Entry 8I7O (electron microscopy, 4.50 A resolution (low resolution: residue-level contacts below are approximate; hydrogen-bond / salt-bridge calls are withheld)); this record covers chains A2 and A3 of the 189 polymer chains in the assembly.

# Chain A2 (and A3)
Protein: Tektin-1
From: Mus musculus
Notes: chain A3 of this document is another copy of the same molecule, construct and numbering; everything in this record applies to it too
UniProt: Q9DAJ2 (TEKT1_MOUSE); residue numbers follow UniProt; this construct covers 1-418
Sequence (418 residues; numbered 1 to 418; the number before each row is that of its first residue):
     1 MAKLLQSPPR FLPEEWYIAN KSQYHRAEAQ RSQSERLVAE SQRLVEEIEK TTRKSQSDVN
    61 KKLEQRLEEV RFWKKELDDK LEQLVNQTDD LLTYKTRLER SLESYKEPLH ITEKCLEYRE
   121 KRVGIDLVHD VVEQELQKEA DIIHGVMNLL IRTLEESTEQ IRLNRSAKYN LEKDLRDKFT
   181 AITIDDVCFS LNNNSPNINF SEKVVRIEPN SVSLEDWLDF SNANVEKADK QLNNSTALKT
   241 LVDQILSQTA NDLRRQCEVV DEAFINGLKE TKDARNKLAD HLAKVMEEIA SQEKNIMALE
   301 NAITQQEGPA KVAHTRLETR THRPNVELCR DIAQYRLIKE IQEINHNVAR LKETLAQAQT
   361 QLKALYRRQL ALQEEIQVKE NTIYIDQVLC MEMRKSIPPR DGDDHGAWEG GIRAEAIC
Not modelled in the structure: 1-50, 404-418 (chain A3: 1-7, 108-142, 254-418)

# Interface between chain A2 and chain A3
Residue-residue contacts - 84 pairs, chain A2 then chain A3:
  Ile125(A2) with Phe11(A3)
  Asp126(A2) with Trp16(A3)
  Val128(A2) with Phe11(A3); Leu12(A3); Pro13(A3)
  Glu270(A2) with Trp16(A3)
  Lys277(A2) with Tyr24(A3)
  Leu278(A2) with Tyr24(A3)
  His281(A2) with Glu28(A3)
  Lys284(A2) with Arg31(A3)
  Val285(A2) with Arg31(A3)
  Glu288(A2) with Arg31(A3); Ser34(A3); Glu35(A3)
  Gln292(A2) with Ser34(A3); Val38(A3)
  Asn295(A2) with Val38(A3); Ser41(A3); Gln42(A3)
  Leu299(A2) with Val45(A3)
  Pro309(A2) with Thr52(A3)
  Lys311(A2) with Ile198(A3); Asn199(A3); Phe200(A3)
  Val312(A2) with Leu191(A3); Asn192(A3); Asn193(A3)
  His314(A2) with Asn199(A3); Phe200(A3); Ser201(A3)
  Thr315(A2) with Leu191(A3); Ile198(A3); Asn199(A3)
  Arg316(A2) with Asn60(A3); Leu63(A3); Cys188(A3); Phe189(A3); Leu191(A3)
  Leu317(A2) with Val204(A3)
  Glu318(A2) with Ser201(A3)
  Thr319(A2) with Cys188(A3)
  Arg320(A2) with Cys188(A3)
  Thr321(A2) with Val204(A3)
  Pro324(A2) with Asp177(A3); Thr180(A3)
  Asn325(A2) with Asp177(A3)
  Val326(A2) with Val212(A3)
  Glu327(A2) with Asp177(A3); Lys178(A3); Ala181(A3); Trp217(A3)
  Leu328(A2) with Asn210(A3); Ser211(A3); Val212(A3)
  Cys329(A2) with Val212(A3)
  Arg330(A2) with Ser211(A3); Val212(A3); Ser213(A3)
  Asp331(A2) with Arg66(A3); Leu214(A3)
  Ile332(A2) with Lys62(A3); Arg66(A3)
  Ala333(A2) with Lys62(A3); Arg66(A3)
  Arg336(A2) with Ser55(A3); Asp58(A3); Val59(A3); Lys62(A3)
  Leu337(A2) with Val59(A3)
  Leu351(A2) with Leu44(A3); Ile48(A3)
  Gln357(A2) with Leu37(A3)
  Ala358(A2) with Leu37(A3)
  Gln361(A2) with Gln30(A3); Gln33(A3); Ser34(A3)
  Ala364(A2) with Gln30(A3)
  Leu365(A2) with Ser34(A3)
  Arg368(A2) with Gln23(A3); Arg26(A3); Ala27(A3); Gln30(A3)
  Glu375(A2) with Gln23(A3)
  Lys379(A2) with Trp16(A3)
Interface residues without a listed pair, chain A2 (54 interface residues in all): Gly124, Leu127, His129, Gln306, Ile338, Glu340, Asn347, Arg350, Leu372
Interface residues without a listed pair, chain A3 (56 interface residues in all): Pro8, Arg10, Gln56, Ile184, Asp185, Val205, Phe220

# In short
54 residues of chain A2 and 56 residues of chain A3 are in contact.
Both chains are Tektin-1 (Mus musculus). Entry 8I7O (In situ structure of axonemal doublet microtubules in
mouse sperm with 16-nm repeat) was determined by electron microscopy, deposited together with 8I7R.
